6PZM - chains A and B of the 4 polymer chains in the assembly; structure by X-ray diffraction, 2.10 A resolution.

Chain A (and B):
Molecule: 3-ketoacyl-ACP reductase
Source organism: Acinetobacter baumannii
Notes: EC 1.-.-.-; chain B of this document is another copy of the same molecule, construct and numbering; everything in this record applies to it too
Reference sequence: A0A1S2FVD8 (A0A1S2FVD8_ACIBA); numbering as in UniProt (aligned over 1-245)
Chain sequence (269 residues; numbered -23 to 245; the number before each row is that of its first residue; numbers below 1 keep their minus sign (Met-23 is residue -23)):
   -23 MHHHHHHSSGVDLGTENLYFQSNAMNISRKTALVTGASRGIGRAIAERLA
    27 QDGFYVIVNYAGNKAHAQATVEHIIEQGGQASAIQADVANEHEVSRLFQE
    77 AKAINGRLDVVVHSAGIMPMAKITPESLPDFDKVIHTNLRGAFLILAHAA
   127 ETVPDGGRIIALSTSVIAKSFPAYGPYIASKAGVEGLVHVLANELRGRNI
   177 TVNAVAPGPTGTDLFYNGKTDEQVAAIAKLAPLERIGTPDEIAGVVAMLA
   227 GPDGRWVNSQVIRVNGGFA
Disordered / not traced: -23 to 4, 245 (chain B: -23 to 5, 245)
Sequence notes: expression tag (-23 to 0); conflict Pro228 (Ser in A0A1S2FVD8)

Chain A / chain B interface:
Residue-residue contacts (66; chain A residue first):
  Arg24(A) with Asp229(B), salt bridge
  Ala168(A) with Pro208(B)
  Asn169(A) with Pro208(B)
  Arg172(A) with Lys205(B), hydrogen bond (side chain-backbone); Leu206(B), hydrogen bond (side chain-backbone); Ala207(B), hydrogen bond (side chain-backbone); Pro208(B); Glu210(B), salt bridge
  Gly173(A) with Pro208(B), hydrogen bond (backbone-backbone); Glu210(B)
  Asn175(A) with Leu209(B); Arg211(B)
  Ile176(A) with Leu209(B)
  Lys205(A) with Arg172(B), hydrogen bond (backbone-side chain)
  Leu206(A) with Arg172(B)
  Ala207(A) with Arg172(B), hydrogen bond (backbone-side chain)
  Pro208(A) with Ala168(B); Asn169(B); Arg172(B); Gly173(B), hydrogen bond (backbone-backbone)
  Leu209(A) with Asn175(B); Ile176(B); Thr177(B); Arg231(B); Trp232(B), hydrophobic; Asn234(B)
  Glu210(A) with Arg172(B), salt bridge; Gly173(B)
  Arg211(A) with Arg231(B); Trp232(B)
  Gly213(A) with Trp232(B)
  Glu217(A) with Arg231(B), salt bridge; Trp232(B)
  Gly220(A) with Asp229(B)
  Val221(A) with Asp229(B); Val233(B), hydrophobic
  Met224(A) with Met224(B), hydrophobic
  Asp229(A) with Arg24(B), salt bridge; Gly220(B); Val221(B)
  Arg231(A) with Leu209(B); Arg211(B); Glu217(B), salt bridge
  Trp232(A) with Ala207(B), hydrophobic; Leu209(B), hydrophobic; Arg211(B); Gly213(B); Glu217(B); Val240(B); Asn241(B), hydrogen bond (backbone-backbone); Gly242(B), hydrogen bond (backbone-backbone)
  Val233(A) with Val221(B), hydrophobic; Val240(B), hydrophobic
  Asn234(A) with Leu209(B); Gly242(B), hydrogen bond (side chain-backbone); Gly243(B)
  Gln236(A) with Arg239(B); Asn241(B)
  Arg239(A) with Gln236(B)
  Val240(A) with Trp232(B)
  Asn241(A) with Trp232(B), hydrogen bond (backbone-backbone); Asn234(B); Gln236(B)
  Gly242(A) with Trp232(B), hydrogen bond (backbone-backbone); Asn234(B), hydrogen bond (backbone-side chain)
  Gly243(A) with Asn234(B)
Also at the interface, not in a pair above, chain A (35 interface residues in all): Thr177, Ile212, Ile218, Ser235, Ile238
Also at the interface, not in a pair above, chain B (35 interface residues in all): Ile212, Ile218, Ser235, Ile238

Summary:
The chain A/chain B interface involves 35 residues from each chain; the contacts include 13 hydrogen bonds and
6 salt bridges. Among the polar pairs are Arg24(A)-Asp229(B), Arg172(A)-Glu210(B) and Glu217(A)-Arg231(B).
Chain A and chain B are both 3-ketoacyl-ACP reductase (Acinetobacter baumannii); the structure, Putative SDR
from Acinetobacter baumannii Crystal Form 1, was determined by X-ray diffraction together with 6PZN from the
same study.
